PDB entry 1RUD | X-ray diffraction, 2.90 A resolution | chains 2 and 4 of the 4 polymer chains in the assembly

[Chain 2]
Protein: Rhinovirus 14
From: Human rhinovirus 14
Notes: engineered mutation(s): N(1)105S
UniProtKB: P03303 (POLG_HRV14); residues 1-262 here correspond to UniProt positions 69-330 (UniProt number = residue number + 68)
Amino-acid sequence (262 residues; row label = number of the first residue in the row):
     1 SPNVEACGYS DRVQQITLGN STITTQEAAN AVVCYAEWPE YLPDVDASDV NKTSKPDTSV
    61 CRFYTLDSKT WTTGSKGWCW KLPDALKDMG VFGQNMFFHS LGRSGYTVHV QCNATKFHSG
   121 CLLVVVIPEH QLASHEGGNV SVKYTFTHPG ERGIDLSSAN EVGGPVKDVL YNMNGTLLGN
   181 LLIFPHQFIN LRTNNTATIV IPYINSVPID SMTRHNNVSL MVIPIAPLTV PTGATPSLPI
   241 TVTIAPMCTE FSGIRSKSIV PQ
Disordered / not traced: 1-7
Sequence notes: conflict Leu170 (Ile239 in P03303)

[Chain 4]
Protein: Rhinovirus 14
From: Human rhinovirus 14
Notes: engineered mutation(s): N(1)105S
UniProtKB: P03303 (POLG_HRV14); residues 1-68 here = UniProt positions 1-68
Amino-acid sequence (68 residues; each row starts with the number of its first residue):
     1 GAQVSTQKSG SHENQNILTN GSNQTFTVIN YYKDAASTSS AGQSLSMDPS KFTEPVKDLM
    61 LKGAPALN
Disordered / not traced: 1-28

[Interface between chain 2 and chain 4]
Residue-residue contacts - 22 pairs, chain 2 then chain 4:
  Ser10(2) - Asn68(4)  hydrogen bond (side chain-backbone)
  Asp11(2) - Asp58(4)
  Asp11(2) - Ala66(4)
  Asp11(2) - Asn68(4)  hydrogen bond (backbone-side chain)
  Arg12(2) - Leu67(4)
  Arg12(2) - Asn68(4)  hydrogen bond (side chain-backbone)
  Gln14(2) - Asp58(4)
  Ala29(2) - Leu67(4)  hydrophobic
  Asn30(2) - Val56(4)
  Asn30(2) - Lys57(4)
  Asn30(2) - Asp58(4)
  Asn30(2) - Met60(4)
  Ala31(2) - Pro55(4)
  Ala31(2) - Val56(4)
  Ala31(2) - Lys57(4)  hydrogen bond (backbone-backbone)
  Val32(2) - Pro55(4)
  Val33(2) - Pro55(4)  hydrogen bond (backbone-backbone)
  Val33(2) - Lys57(4)
  Tyr35(2) - Lys51(4)
  Tyr35(2) - Phe52(4)  hydrophobic
  Trp38(2) - Lys57(4)
  Thr193(2) - Leu67(4)
Interface residues without a listed pair, chain 2 (15 interface residues in all): Tyr9, Ala28, Ala36

[Summary]
15 residues of chain 2 face 10 of chain 4 across their interface, with 5 hydrogen bonds. Polar contacts
include Ser10(2)-Asn68(4), Asp11(2)-Asn68(4) and Arg12(2)-Asn68(4).
Chain 2 is Rhinovirus 14 and chain 4 is Rhinovirus 14, both from Human rhinovirus 14; the structure,
Rhinovirus 14 mutant N1105S complexed with antiviral compound win 52084, was determined by X-ray diffraction
(same publication as 1RUC, 1RUE, 1RUF, 1RUG, 1RUH, 1RUI and 1RUJ).
